Entry 7NI1 (X-ray diffraction, 2.11 A resolution); this record covers chains A and C.

== Chain A ==
Molecule: Myeloperoxidase
Organism: Homo sapiens
Notes: EC 1.11.2.2
Reference sequence: P05164 (PERM_HUMAN); residues 1-105 here correspond to UniProt positions 167-271 (UniProt number = residue number + 166)
Sequence (105 residues; row label = number of the first residue in the row):
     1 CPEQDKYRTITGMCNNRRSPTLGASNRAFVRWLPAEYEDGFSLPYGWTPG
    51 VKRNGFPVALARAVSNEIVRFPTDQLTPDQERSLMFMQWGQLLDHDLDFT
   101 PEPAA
Disordered / not traced: 105
Disulfides: Cys-1/Cys-14
Glycans and other covalent adducts: heme (HEM) linked to Asp-94
Metal / ion sites: Ca2+: Asp-96 (shared with Thr-168(C), Phe-170(C), Asp-172(C), Ser-174(C) of chain C)
Ligand contacts:
  - heme (HEM): Met-87, Gly-90, Gln-91, Asp-98, Phe-99, Thr-100, Glu-102
  - UEB ((S)-1-(2-(amino(phenyl)methyl)benzyl)-2-thioxo-1,2,3,5-tetrahydro-4H-pyrrolo[3,2-d]pyrimidin-4-one): His-95, Phe-99, Thr-100, Glu-102
Curated features (UniProtKB/Swiss-Prot):
  - active site: His-95 (Proton acceptor)
  - binding site (heme b): Asp-94
  - binding site (Ca(2+)): Asp-96

== Chain C ==
Molecule: Myeloperoxidase
Organism: Homo sapiens
Notes: EC 1.11.2.2
Reference sequence: P05164 (PERM_HUMAN); residues 113-578 here correspond to UniProt positions 279-744 (UniProt number = residue number + 166)
Sequence (466 residues; row label = number of the first residue in the row):
   113 VNCETSCVQQPPCFPLKIPPNDPRIKNQADCIPFFRSCPACPGSNITIRN
   163 QINALTSFVDASMVYGSEEPLARNLRNMSNQLGLLAVNQRFQDNGRALLP
   213 FDNLHDDPCLLTNRSARIPCFLAGDTRSSEMPELTSMHTLLLREHNRLAT
   263 ELKSLNPRWDGERLYQEARKIVGAMVQIITYRDYLPLVLGPTAMRKYLPT
   313 YRSYNDSVDPRIANVFTNAFRYGHTLIQPFMFRLDNRYQPMEPNPRVPLS
   363 RVFFASWRVVLEGGIDPILRGLMATPAKLNRQNQIAVDEIRERLFEQVMR
   413 IGLDLPALNMQRSRDHGLPGYNAWRRFCGLPQPETVGQLGTVLRNLKLAR
   463 KLMEQYGTPNNIDIWMGGVSEPLKRKGRVGPLLACIIGTQFRKLRDGDRF
   513 WWENEGVFSMQQRQALAQISLPRIICDNTGITTVSKNNIFMSNSYPRDFV
   563 NCSTLPALNLASWREA
Disordered / not traced: 113, 578
Modified positions: Cys-150 (S-hydroxycysteine; CSO)
Disulfides: Cys-115/Cys-125, Cys-119/Cys-143, Cys-221/Cys-232, Cys-440/Cys-497, Cys-538/Cys-564
Glycans and other covalent adducts: N-acetylglucosamine (NAG) linked to Asn-189, Asn-225; glycan linked to Asn-317
Metal / ion sites: Ca2+: Thr-168, Phe-170, Asp-172, Ser-174 (shared with Asp-96(A) of chain A); heme Fe near His-336 (its only coordinating residue here)
Ligand contacts:
  - beta-D-mannopyranose (BMA): Phe-439, Thr-501, Lys-505
  - heme (HEM): Phe-146, Arg-239, Glu-242, Met-243, Tyr-296, Thr-329, Phe-332, Arg-333, Tyr-334, Gly-335, His-336, Ile-339, Leu-361, Phe-365, Leu-406, Phe-407, Leu-417, Leu-420, Arg-424
  - UEB ((S)-1-(2-(amino(phenyl)methyl)benzyl)-2-thioxo-1,2,3,5-tetrahydro-4H-pyrrolo[3,2-d]pyrimidin-4-one): Glu-116, Pro-220, Thr-238, Arg-239, Glu-242, Phe-366, Phe-407, Val-410, Met-411
Curated features (UniProtKB/Swiss-Prot):
  - binding site (Ca(2+)): Thr-168, Phe-170, Asp-172, Ser-174
  - binding site (heme b): Glu-242, Met-243, His-336
  - site: Arg-239 (Transition state stabilizer)
  - modified residue: Cys-150 (Cysteine sulfenic acid (-SOH))
  - glycosylation (N-linked (GlcNAc...) asparagine): Asn-157, Asn-189, Asn-225, Asn-317, Asn-563

== How chain A and chain C interact ==
Pairs across the interface (308; chain A residue first):
  Asp-5(A) / Arg-511(C)  salt bridge
  Asp-5(A) / Phe-512(C)
  Lys-6(A) / Arg-275(C)
  Lys-6(A) / Lys-282(C)
  Lys-6(A) / Phe-512(C)
  Tyr-7(A) / Arg-275(C)  hydrogen bond
  Tyr-7(A) / Gln-278(C)
  Tyr-7(A) / Glu-279(C)  hydrogen bond
  Tyr-7(A) / Phe-512(C)
  Arg-8(A) / Phe-170(C)
  Arg-8(A) / Val-171(C)
  Arg-8(A) / Asp-172(C)
  Arg-8(A) / Arg-281(C)  hydrogen bond (backbone-side chain)
  Arg-8(A) / Gln-289(C)
  Arg-8(A) / Asp-510(C)  salt bridge
  Arg-8(A) / Phe-512(C)  hydrogen bond (side chain-backbone)
  Thr-9(A) / Arg-281(C)  hydrogen bond (backbone-side chain)
  Ile-10(A) / Thr-168(C)
  Ile-10(A) / Gly-178(C)
  Ile-10(A) / Ser-179(C)
  Ile-10(A) / Glu-180(C)
  Ile-10(A) / Glu-181(C)
  Ile-10(A) / Ala-184(C)  hydrophobic
  Ile-10(A) / Tyr-277(C)
  Ile-10(A) / Arg-281(C)
  Thr-11(A) / Thr-168(C)
  Thr-11(A) / Ser-179(C)
  Gly-12(A) / Thr-168(C)
  Gly-12(A) / Phe-170(C)
  Cys-14(A) / Arg-511(C)  hydrogen bond (backbone-side chain)
  Asn-15(A) / Phe-170(C)
  Asn-15(A) / Tyr-316(C)  hydrogen bond (backbone-side chain)
  Asn-15(A) / Gly-509(C)
  Asn-15(A) / Asp-510(C)  hydrogen bond
  Asn-15(A) / Arg-511(C)  hydrogen bond (backbone-side chain)
  Asn-15(A) / Phe-512(C)
  Asn-16(A) / Tyr-316(C)
  Asn-16(A) / Asp-318(C)  hydrogen bond (side chain-backbone)
  Arg-17(A) / Arg-511(C)
  Arg-18(A) / Asp-318(C)  salt bridge
  Arg-18(A) / Ser-319(C)  hydrogen bond
  Leu-22(A) / Phe-170(C)
  Leu-22(A) / Asp-321(C)
  Leu-22(A) / Pro-322(C)
  Leu-22(A) / Arg-323(C)
  Gly-23(A) / Thr-168(C)
  Gly-23(A) / Ser-169(C)  hydrogen bond (backbone-backbone)
  Gly-23(A) / Phe-170(C)
  Gly-23(A) / Arg-323(C)
  Ser-25(A) / Asn-165(C)
  Ser-25(A) / Ala-166(C)
  Ser-25(A) / Leu-167(C)
  Ser-25(A) / Ser-179(C)  hydrogen bond (side chain-backbone)
  Asn-26(A) / Ile-164(C)
  Asn-26(A) / Asn-165(C)  hydrogen bond (backbone-backbone)
  Asn-26(A) / Ala-166(C)
  Asn-26(A) / Glu-180(C)  hydrogen bond
  Arg-27(A) / Ile-164(C)
  Arg-27(A) / Asn-165(C)  hydrogen bond (backbone-backbone)
  Ala-28(A) / Ala-152(C)  hydrophobic
  Ala-28(A) / Asn-162(C)
  Ala-28(A) / Gln-163(C)
  Phe-29(A) / Asn-162(C)  hydrogen bond (backbone-side chain)
  Phe-29(A) / Gln-163(C)  hydrogen bond (backbone-backbone)
  Phe-29(A) / Ile-164(C)
  Phe-29(A) / Asn-165(C)
  Phe-29(A) / Ile-324(C)
  Phe-29(A) / Asn-326(C)
  Phe-29(A) / Thr-329(C)
  Val-30(A) / Asp-321(C)
  Val-30(A) / Arg-323(C)
  Val-30(A) / Ile-324(C)  hydrogen bond (backbone-backbone)
  Val-30(A) / Ala-325(C)
  Val-30(A) / Asn-326(C)  hydrogen bond (backbone-backbone)
  Arg-31(A) / Arg-161(C)  hydrogen bond (side chain-backbone)
  Arg-31(A) / Asn-162(C)
  Arg-31(A) / Gln-163(C)  hydrogen bond
  Arg-31(A) / Asn-326(C)
  Arg-31(A) / His-428(C)  hydrogen bond (side chain-backbone)
  Arg-31(A) / Gly-429(C)
  Arg-31(A) / Leu-430(C)
  Trp-32(A) / Ala-325(C)  hydrophobic
  Trp-32(A) / Val-327(C)  hydrophobic
  Trp-32(A) / Trp-436(C)  hydrophobic
  Trp-32(A) / Phe-439(C)
  Trp-32(A) / Ile-498(C)
  Trp-32(A) / Thr-501(C)
  Trp-32(A) / Gln-502(C)
  Trp-32(A) / Lys-505(C)
  Leu-33(A) / Pro-431(C)  hydrophobic
  Leu-33(A) / Ala-435(C)
  Leu-33(A) / Trp-436(C)  hydrophobic
  Leu-33(A) / Phe-439(C)  hydrophobic
  Pro-34(A) / Pro-431(C)
  Ala-35(A) / Ile-160(C)  hydrophobic
  Ala-35(A) / Gly-429(C)
  Glu-36(A) / Gly-429(C)  hydrogen bond (backbone-backbone)
  Glu-36(A) / Pro-431(C)
  Tyr-37(A) / Arg-148(C)
  Tyr-37(A) / Ile-160(C)  hydrophobic
  Tyr-37(A) / Arg-161(C)  hydrogen bond (side chain-backbone)
  Tyr-37(A) / Gln-163(C)  hydrogen bond
  Tyr-37(A) / Asp-427(C)
  Tyr-37(A) / His-428(C)  hydrogen bond (side chain-backbone)
  Tyr-37(A) / Gly-429(C)
  Phe-41(A) / Thr-159(C)
  Phe-41(A) / Ile-160(C)
  Phe-41(A) / Arg-161(C)  hydrogen bond (backbone-backbone)
  Ser-42(A) / Arg-148(C)  hydrogen bond (backbone-side chain)
  Ser-42(A) / Arg-161(C)
  Pro-44(A) / Phe-126(C)  hydrophobic
  Pro-44(A) / Arg-148(C)
  Pro-44(A) / Arg-426(C)
  Tyr-45(A) / Phe-126(C)
  Tyr-45(A) / Arg-426(C)
  Gly-46(A) / Phe-126(C)
  Trp-47(A) / Gln-121(C)  hydrogen bond (backbone-side chain)
  Trp-47(A) / Cys-125(C)
  Trp-47(A) / Phe-126(C)  hydrophobic
  Arg-53(A) / Leu-430(C)  hydrogen bond (side chain-backbone)
  Arg-53(A) / Gly-432(C)
  Arg-53(A) / Asn-473(C)  hydrogen bond (backbone-side chain)
  Asn-54(A) / Asn-473(C)
  Phe-56(A) / Tyr-468(C)
  Phe-56(A) / Gly-469(C)
  Phe-56(A) / Thr-470(C)
  Val-58(A) / Arg-426(C)
  Ala-59(A) / Arg-426(C)  hydrogen bond (backbone-side chain)
  Ala-59(A) / Gln-467(C)
  Leu-60(A) / Lys-129(C)
  Leu-60(A) / Ile-130(C)
  Leu-60(A) / Pro-131(C)
  Ala-61(A) / Ala-419(C)
  Ala-61(A) / Met-422(C)
  Ala-61(A) / Gln-423(C)
  Ala-61(A) / Arg-426(C)
  Arg-62(A) / Lys-129(C)
  Arg-62(A) / Pro-131(C)
  Arg-62(A) / Asp-134(C)  salt bridge
  Arg-62(A) / Arg-136(C)
  Arg-62(A) / Ile-144(C)
  Arg-62(A) / Arg-403(C)  hydrogen bond (side chain-backbone)
  Arg-62(A) / Glu-404(C)  salt bridge
  Arg-62(A) / Asp-416(C)  salt bridge
  Arg-62(A) / Ala-419(C)
  Ala-63(A) / Pro-131(C)  hydrophobic
  Ala-63(A) / Gln-467(C)
  Val-64(A) / Met-422(C)  hydrophobic
  Val-64(A) / Gln-467(C)
  Val-64(A) / Tyr-468(C)
  Val-64(A) / Met-478(C)  hydrophobic
  Ser-65(A) / Arg-403(C)  hydrogen bond
  Ser-65(A) / Asp-416(C)  hydrogen bond
  Ser-65(A) / Pro-418(C)
  Ser-65(A) / Met-422(C)
  Asn-66(A) / Pro-131(C)
  Asn-66(A) / Asp-134(C)  hydrogen bond
  Asn-66(A) / Pro-135(C)
  Asn-66(A) / Arg-403(C)  hydrogen bond
  Glu-67(A) / Gln-467(C)
  Ile-68(A) / Ile-397(C)
  Ile-68(A) / Leu-460(C)  hydrophobic
  Ile-68(A) / Leu-464(C)  hydrophobic
  Ile-68(A) / Gln-467(C)
  Ile-68(A) / Met-478(C)  hydrophobic
  Val-69(A) / Ala-398(C)  hydrophobic
  Val-69(A) / Arg-403(C)
  Val-69(A) / Pro-418(C)  hydrophobic
  Val-69(A) / Trp-477(C)  hydrophobic
  Val-69(A) / Met-478(C)  hydrophobic
  Arg-70(A) / Pro-135(C)
  Arg-70(A) / Arg-403(C)
  Phe-71(A) / Lys-390(C)
  Phe-71(A) / Asn-395(C)
  Phe-71(A) / Gln-396(C)
  Phe-71(A) / Ala-398(C)
  Phe-71(A) / Val-399(C)
  Thr-73(A) / Pro-341(C)
  Gln-75(A) / Gln-396(C)  hydrogen bond (backbone-side chain)
  Leu-76(A) / Gln-340(C)
  Leu-76(A) / Pro-341(C)
  Leu-76(A) / Lys-390(C)
  Leu-76(A) / Val-399(C)  hydrophobic
  Thr-77(A) / Lys-390(C)
  Thr-77(A) / Leu-391(C)  hydrogen bond (backbone-backbone)
  Thr-77(A) / Arg-393(C)  hydrogen bond
  Thr-77(A) / Gln-396(C)  hydrogen bond
  Pro-78(A) / Pro-388(C)  hydrophobic
  Pro-78(A) / Ala-389(C)
  Asp-79(A) / Pro-388(C)
  Asp-79(A) / Ala-389(C)  hydrogen bond (backbone-backbone)
  Asp-79(A) / Leu-391(C)
  Asp-79(A) / Arg-490(C)  salt bridge
  Asp-79(A) / Asn-555(C)  hydrogen bond (backbone-side chain)
  Gln-80(A) / Asn-555(C)  hydrogen bond (backbone-side chain)
  Glu-81(A) / Arg-490(C)  salt bridge
  Glu-81(A) / Phe-552(C)
  Glu-81(A) / Met-553(C)
  Arg-82(A) / Leu-299(C)  hydrogen bond (side chain-backbone)
  Arg-82(A) / Pro-388(C)
  Arg-82(A) / Ala-389(C)  hydrogen bond (backbone-backbone)
  Arg-82(A) / Lys-488(C)  hydrogen bond (side chain-backbone)
  Arg-82(A) / Arg-490(C)
  Arg-82(A) / Phe-552(C)
  Arg-82(A) / Met-553(C)
  Arg-82(A) / Asn-555(C)  hydrogen bond (backbone-side chain)
  Ser-83(A) / Leu-384(C)
  Ser-83(A) / Met-385(C)
  Ser-83(A) / Thr-387(C)
  Ser-83(A) / Ala-389(C)
  Ser-83(A) / Ile-551(C)  hydrogen bond (side chain-backbone)
  Ser-83(A) / Phe-552(C)  hydrogen bond (backbone-backbone)
  Ser-83(A) / Met-553(C)
  Ser-83(A) / Ser-554(C)
  Ser-83(A) / Asn-555(C)
  Leu-84(A) / Leu-338(C)
  Leu-84(A) / Gln-340(C)
  Leu-84(A) / Phe-344(C)  hydrophobic
  Leu-84(A) / Leu-384(C)  hydrogen bond (backbone-backbone)
  Leu-84(A) / Thr-387(C)  hydrogen bond (backbone-backbone)
  Leu-84(A) / Pro-388(C)
  Leu-84(A) / Ala-389(C)
  Met-85(A) / Met-249(C)  hydrophobic
  Met-85(A) / Leu-384(C)  hydrogen bond (backbone-backbone)
  Met-85(A) / Ile-537(C)  hydrophobic
  Met-85(A) / Ile-551(C)  hydrophobic
  Met-85(A) / Phe-552(C)
  Phe-86(A) / Tyr-296(C)
  Phe-86(A) / Leu-299(C)
  Phe-86(A) / Val-300(C)  hydrophobic
  Phe-86(A) / Tyr-334(C)
  Phe-86(A) / Leu-338(C)  hydrophobic
  Phe-86(A) / Arg-490(C)
  Phe-86(A) / Phe-552(C)  hydrophobic
  Met-87(A) / Leu-338(C)  hydrophobic
  Gln-88(A) / Met-243(C)
  Gln-88(A) / Glu-245(C)
  Gln-88(A) / Leu-246(C)
  Gln-88(A) / Met-249(C)
  Gln-88(A) / Leu-384(C)
  Trp-89(A) / Met-249(C)  hydrophobic
  Trp-89(A) / Val-288(C)
  Trp-89(A) / Ile-291(C)  hydrophobic
  Trp-89(A) / Thr-292(C)  hydrogen bond
  Trp-89(A) / Tyr-296(C)
  Trp-89(A) / Leu-533(C)  hydrophobic
  Trp-89(A) / Phe-552(C)  hydrophobic
  Gly-90(A) / Tyr-296(C)
  Gly-90(A) / Phe-332(C)
  Gln-91(A) / Glu-242(C)  hydrogen bond
  Gln-91(A) / Met-243(C)
  Gln-91(A) / Leu-246(C)
  Leu-92(A) / Met-175(C)  hydrophobic
  Leu-92(A) / Met-249(C)  hydrophobic
  Leu-92(A) / His-250(C)
  Leu-93(A) / Thr-292(C)
  Leu-93(A) / Tyr-296(C)  hydrophobic
  Leu-93(A) / Phe-332(C)  hydrophobic
  Leu-93(A) / Phe-503(C)  hydrophobic
  Asp-94(A) / Arg-239(C)  salt bridge
  Asp-94(A) / Phe-332(C)
  His-95(A) / Leu-167(C)
  His-95(A) / Met-175(C)
  His-95(A) / Asp-237(C)  salt bridge
  His-95(A) / Arg-239(C)
  His-95(A) / Leu-246(C)
  Asp-96(A) / Thr-168(C)
  Asp-96(A) / Phe-170(C)
  Asp-96(A) / Val-171(C)
  Asp-96(A) / Asp-172(C)  hydrogen bond (side chain-backbone)
  Asp-96(A) / Ala-173(C)  hydrogen bond (side chain-backbone)
  Asp-96(A) / Ser-174(C)  hydrogen bond (side chain-backbone)
  Asp-96(A) / Met-175(C)
  Asp-96(A) / Val-288(C)
  Leu-97(A) / Asn-165(C)  hydrogen bond (backbone-side chain)
  Leu-97(A) / Thr-168(C)
  Leu-97(A) / Ser-169(C)
  Leu-97(A) / Val-171(C)  hydrophobic
  Leu-97(A) / Ile-324(C)
  Leu-97(A) / Phe-328(C)  hydrophobic
  Leu-97(A) / Phe-503(C)  hydrophobic
  Leu-97(A) / Leu-506(C)  hydrophobic
  Asp-98(A) / Asn-165(C)
  Asp-98(A) / Leu-167(C)
  Asp-98(A) / Arg-239(C)  hydrogen bond (backbone-side chain)
  Asp-98(A) / Phe-328(C)
  Asp-98(A) / Thr-329(C)
  Phe-99(A) / Ile-164(C)
  Phe-99(A) / Asn-165(C)  hydrogen bond (backbone-side chain)
  Phe-99(A) / Ala-166(C)  hydrogen bond (backbone-backbone)
  Phe-99(A) / Leu-167(C)  hydrophobic
  Phe-99(A) / Thr-238(C)
  Phe-99(A) / Arg-239(C)
  Thr-100(A) / Ser-149(C)
  Thr-100(A) / Gln-163(C)
  Thr-100(A) / Ile-164(C)
  Thr-100(A) / His-428(C)
  Pro-101(A) / Ser-149(C)
  Pro-101(A) / Cys-150(C)  hydrogen bond (backbone-backbone)
  Pro-101(A) / Ile-164(C)
  Glu-102(A) / Phe-147(C)
  Glu-102(A) / Cys-150(C)
  Glu-102(A) / Arg-424(C)  salt bridge
  Pro-103(A) / Pro-124(C)  hydrophobic
  Pro-103(A) / Phe-147(C)
  Pro-103(A) / Arg-148(C)
  Pro-103(A) / Cys-150(C)
  Ala-104(A) / Phe-147(C)
Interface residues without a listed pair, chain A (86 interface residues in all): Ala-24, Gly-40, Leu-43, Pro-57
Interface residues without a listed pair, chain C (151 interface residues in all): Gln-122, Leu-128, Ile-137, Tyr-177, Leu-253, Gly-335, Ile-339, Leu-381, Asp-400, Lys-463, Glu-466, Asn-472, Gly-489, Trp-513

== Summary ==
The interface between chain A and chain C involves 86 residues on one side and 151 on the other, with 64
hydrogen bonds and 11 salt bridges. Among the polar pairs are Asp-5(A)/Arg-511(C), Arg-8(A)/Asp-510(C) and
Arg-18(A)/Asp-318(C).
Here chain A is Myeloperoxidase and chain C is Myeloperoxidase, both from Homo sapiens. Entry 7NI1 (Crystal
structure of native human myeloperoxidase in complex with cpd 9) was determined by X-ray diffraction,
deposited together with 7NI3.
